PDB entry 7AOA | electron microscopy, 19.40 A resolution (very low resolution: no residue pairs are listed; an interface is given only as per-side residue counts) | chains C and A of the 7 polymer chains in the assembly

[Chain C]
Protein: Methyl-CpG-binding domain protein 2
Source organism: Homo sapiens
UniProtKB: Q9UBB5 (MBD2_HUMAN); residues 1-411 here = UniProt positions 1-411
Chain sequence (411 residues; row label = number of the first residue in the row):
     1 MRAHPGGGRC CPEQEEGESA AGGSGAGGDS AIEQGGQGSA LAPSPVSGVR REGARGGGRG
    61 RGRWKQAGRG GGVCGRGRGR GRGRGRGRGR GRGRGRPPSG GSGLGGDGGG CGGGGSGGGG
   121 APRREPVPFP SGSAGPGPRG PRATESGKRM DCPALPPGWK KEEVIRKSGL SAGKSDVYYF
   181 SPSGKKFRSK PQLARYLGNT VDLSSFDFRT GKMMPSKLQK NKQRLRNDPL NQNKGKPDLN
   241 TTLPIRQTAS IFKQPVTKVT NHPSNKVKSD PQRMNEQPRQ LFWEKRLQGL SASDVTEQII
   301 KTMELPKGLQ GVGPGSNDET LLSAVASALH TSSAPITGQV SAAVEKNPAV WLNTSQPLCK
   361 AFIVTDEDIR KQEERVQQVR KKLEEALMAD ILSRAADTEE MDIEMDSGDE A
Unresolved in the structure: 1-148, 213-411

[Chain A]
Protein: Metastasis-associated protein MTA1
Source organism: Homo sapiens
UniProtKB: Q13330 (MTA1_HUMAN); residue numbers follow UniProt; this construct covers 1-715
Chain sequence (715 residues; each row starts with the number of its first residue):
     1 MAANMYRVGD YVYFENSSSN PYLIRRIEEL NKTANGNVEA KVVCFYRRRD ISSTLIALAD
    61 KHATLSVCYK AGPGADNGEE GEIEEEMENP EMVDLPEKLK HQLRHRELFL SRQLESLPAT
   121 HIRGKCSVTL LNETESLKSY LEREDFFFYS LVYDPQQKTL LADKGEIRVG NRYQADITDL
   181 LKEGEEDGRD QSRLETQVWE AHNPLTDKQI DQFLVVARSV GTFARALDCS SSVRQPSLHM
   241 SAAAASRDIT LFHAMDTLHK NIYDISKAIS ALVPQGGPVL CRDEMEEWSA SEANLFEEAL
   301 EKYGKDFTDI QQDFLPWKSL TSIIEYYYMW KTTDRYVQQK RLKAAEAESK LKQVYIPNYN
   361 KPNPNQISVN NVKAGVVNGT GAPGQSPGAG RACESCYTTQ SYQWYSWGPP NMQCRLCASC
   421 WTYWKKYGGL KMPTRLDGER PGPNRSNMSP HGLPARSSGS PKFAMKTRQA FYLHTTKLTR
   481 IARRLCREIL RPWHAARHPY LPINSAAIKA ECTARLPEAS QSPLVLKQAV RKPLEAVLRY
   541 LETHPRPPKP DPVKSVSSVL SSLTPAKVAP VINNGSPTIL GKRSYEQHNG VDGNMKKRLL
   601 MPSRGLANHG QARHMGPSRN LLLNGKSYPT KVRLIRGGSL PPVKRRRMNW IDAPDDVFYM
   661 ATEETRKIRK LLSSSETKRA ARRPYKPIAL RQSQALPPRP PPPAPVNDEP IVIED
Unresolved in the structure: 1-8, 53-100, 161, 164, 229-236, 341-467, 519-528, 547-715
Small-molecule neighbours: inositol hexakisphosphate (IHP): Lys305, Tyr327, Tyr328, Lys331, Tyr336

[How chain C and chain A interact]
At this resolution (19 A) residue pairs are not listed: 6 residues of chain C and 8 of chain A lie at the interface.

[Summary]
6 residues of chain C and 8 residues of chain A are in contact. Chain A binds inositol hexakisphosphate.
Here chain C is Methyl-CpG-binding domain protein 2 and chain A is Metastasis-associated protein MTA1, both
from Homo sapiens. Entry 7AOA (Structure of the extended MTA1/HDAC1/MBD2/RBBP4 NURD deacetylase complex) was
determined by electron microscopy together with 7AO8 and 7AO9 from the same study.
